PDB entry 2HWE | X-ray diffraction, 3.80 A resolution | chains 1 and 4 of the 4 polymer chains in the assembly

== Chain 1 ==
Molecule: Human rhinovirus 1A coat protein (subunit VP1)
Organism: Human rhinovirus 1A
UniProtKB: P23008 (POLG_HRV1A); residues 1-287 here correspond to UniProt positions 546-832 (UniProt number = residue number + 545)
Amino-acid sequence (287 residues; row label = number of the first residue in the row):
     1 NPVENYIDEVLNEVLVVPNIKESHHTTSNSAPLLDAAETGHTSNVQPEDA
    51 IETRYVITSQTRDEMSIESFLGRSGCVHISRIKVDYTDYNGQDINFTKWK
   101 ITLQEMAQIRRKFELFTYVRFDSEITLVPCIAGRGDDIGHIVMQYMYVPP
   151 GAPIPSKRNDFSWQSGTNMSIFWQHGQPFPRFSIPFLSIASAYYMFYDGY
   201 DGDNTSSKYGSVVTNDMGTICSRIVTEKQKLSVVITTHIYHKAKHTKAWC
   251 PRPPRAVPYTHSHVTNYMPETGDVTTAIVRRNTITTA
Disordered / not traced: 1-4
Residues lining bound ligands: win54954 (W54; 5-(5-(2,6-dichloro-4-(4,5-dihydro-2-oxazoly)phenoxy)pentyl)-3-methyl isoxazole): Thr102, Leu103, Gln104, Phe121, Ser123, Ile125, Leu127, Tyr145, Met146, Tyr147, Phe182, Ile184, Leu187, Met195, Ser211, Asn215, Met217, Ile220, Ile239, His241

== Chain 4 ==
Molecule: Human rhinovirus 1A coat protein (subunit VP4)
Organism: Human rhinovirus 1A
UniProtKB: P23008 (POLG_HRV1A); residue numbers follow UniProt; this construct covers 1-44
Amino-acid sequence (44 residues; numbered 1 to 44; the number before each row is that of its first residue):
     1 GAGVSRQNVGTHSTQNSVSNGSSLNYFNINYFKDAASSGASRLD
Disordered / not traced: 1-25

== Interface between chain 1 and chain 4 ==
Residue-residue contacts (20):
  Asn5(1) - Arg42(4)  hydrogen bond
  Tyr6(1) - Tyr26(4)
  Glu9(1) - Arg42(4)  salt bridge
  Val14(1) - Leu43(4)  hydrophobic
  Leu15(1) - Leu43(4)  hydrophobic
  Asp63(1) - Leu43(4)
  Glu68(1) - Ala40(4)
  Glu68(1) - Ser41(4)  hydrogen bond
  Asp122(1) - Ala36(4)
  Ser183(1) - Ala36(4)
  Ile184(1) - Ala36(4)
  Pro185(1) - Ala36(4)
  Lys244(1) - Ala36(4)
  Lys244(1) - Ser37(4)
  Lys244(1) - Ser38(4)  hydrogen bond (side chain-backbone)
  His245(1) - Ala35(4)
  His245(1) - Ala36(4)
  His245(1) - Ser38(4)  hydrogen bond
  His245(1) - Gly39(4)  hydrogen bond (side chain-backbone)
  His245(1) - Ser41(4)
Also at the interface, not in a pair above, chain 1 (14 interface residues in all): Ser66
Also at the interface, not in a pair above, chain 4 (12 interface residues in all): Phe27, Asp44

== Overview ==
The interface between chain 1 and chain 4 involves 14 residues on one side and 12 on the other, with 5
hydrogen bonds and 1 salt bridge. Among the polar pairs are Glu9(1)-Arg42(4), Asn5(1)-Arg42(4) and
Glu68(1)-Ser41(4). Bound to chain 1: win54954.
Chain 1 is Human rhinovirus 1A coat protein (subunit VP1) and chain 4 is Human rhinovirus 1A coat protein
(subunit VP4), both from Human rhinovirus 1A; the structure, A comparison of the anti-rhinoviral drug binding
pocket in HRV14 and HRV1A, was determined by X-ray diffraction together with 2HWB, 2HWC, 2HWD and 2HWF from
the same study.
